8AQZ - chains A and B; structure by X-ray diffraction, 1.40 A resolution.

# Chain A
Name: 14-3-3 protein sigma
Organism: Homo sapiens
Reference sequence: P31947 (1433S_HUMAN); residue numbers follow UniProt; this construct covers 1-231
Sequence (236 residues; numbered -4 to 231; the number before each row is that of its first residue; numbers below 1 keep their minus sign (Gly-4 is residue -4)):
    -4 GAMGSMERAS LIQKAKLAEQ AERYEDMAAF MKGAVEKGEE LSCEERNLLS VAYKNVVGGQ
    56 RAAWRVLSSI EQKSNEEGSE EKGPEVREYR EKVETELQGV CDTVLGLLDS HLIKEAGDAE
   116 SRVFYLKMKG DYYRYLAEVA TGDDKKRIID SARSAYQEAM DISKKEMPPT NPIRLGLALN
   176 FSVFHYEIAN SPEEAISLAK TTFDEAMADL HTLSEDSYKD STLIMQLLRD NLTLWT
Glycans and other covalent adducts: compound NF9 linked to Cys38
Construct notes: expression tag (-4 to 0)
Metal / ion sites: Mg2+ site 1 near Glu2 (its only coordinating residue here); Mg2+ site 2 near Ser37 (its only coordinating residue here); Mg2+ site 3 near Glu89 (its only coordinating residue here)
Residues lining bound ligands: NF9 (2-chloranyl-N-[2-[1-[4-[(4-chlorophenyl)amino]oxan-4-yl]carbonylpiperidin-4-yl]ethyl]ethanamide): Arg41, Asn42, Phe119, Lys122, Pro167, Ile168, Gly171, Leu172, Leu218, Ile219
Curated features (UniProtKB/Swiss-Prot):
  - site (Interaction with phosphoserine on interacting protein): Arg56, Arg129
  - modified residue (Phosphoserine): Ser5, Ser74
Reported in the primary citation:
  - conformationally variable residues: Asn42

# Chain B
Name: Estrogen receptor
Reference sequence: P03372 (ESR1_HUMAN); residue numbers follow UniProt; this construct covers 591-595
Sequence (5 residues; numbered 591 to 595; the number before each row is that of its first residue):
   591 FPATV
Modified positions: Thr594 (phosphothreonine; TPO)
Reported in the primary citation:
  - post-translational modification sites: Thr594 (citing earlier work)

# How chain A and chain B interact
Contacting residue pairs (21; chain A residue first):
  Lys49(A) - Thr594(B)  hydrogen bond (side chain-backbone)
  Lys49(A) - Val595(B)
  Arg56(A) - Thr594(B)
  Arg60(A) - Phe591(B)
  Lys122(A) - Val595(B)  hydrogen bond (side chain-backbone)
  Arg129(A) - Thr594(B)
  Tyr130(A) - Thr594(B)
  Gly171(A) - Val595(B)
  Leu174(A) - Ala593(B)
  Leu174(A) - Thr594(B)
  Leu174(A) - Val595(B)  hydrophobic
  Asn175(A) - Thr594(B)
  Asn175(A) - Val595(B)  hydrogen bond (side chain-backbone)
  Val178(A) - Pro592(B)  hydrophobic
  Val178(A) - Ala593(B)
  Val178(A) - Thr594(B)
  Leu222(A) - Val595(B)  hydrophobic
  Asn226(A) - Pro592(B)
  Asn226(A) - Ala593(B)  hydrogen bond (side chain-backbone)
  Leu229(A) - Pro592(B)  hydrophobic
  Trp230(A) - Pro592(B)  hydrophobic
Also at the interface, not in a pair above, chain A (16 interface residues in all): Asp126, Glu182

# In short
The interface between chain A and chain B involves 16 residues on one side and 5 on the other, with 4 hydrogen
bonds. Polar contacts include Lys49(A)-Thr594(B), Lys122(A)-Val595(B) and Asn175(A)-Val595(B). Compound NF9 is
covalently linked to Cys38(A). The paper reports a modification site at Thr594(B); conformational variability
at Asn42(A).
Here chain A is 14-3-3 protein sigma (Homo sapiens) and chain B is Estrogen receptor. Entry 8AQZ (Small
molecular stabilizer for ERalpha and 14-3-3 (1080267)) was determined by X-ray diffraction, deposited together
with 8AI0, 8ALR, 8ALT, 8ALV, 8ALW, 8AM7 and 32 further entries.
